5H0N - chains B and E of the 6 polymer chains in the assembly; structure by X-ray diffraction, 2.80 A resolution.

[Chain B]
Molecule: HIV-1 fusion inhibitor MT-WQ-IDL
Chain sequence (31 residues; numbered 52 to 82; the number before each row is that of its first residue):
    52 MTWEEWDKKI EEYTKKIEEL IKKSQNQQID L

[Chain E]
Molecule: HIV-1 gp41 NHR
Chain sequence (46 residues; numbered 2 to 47; the number before each row is that of its first residue):
     2 TLTVQARQLL SGIVQQQNNL LRAIEAQQHL LQLTVWGIKQ LQARIL
Unresolved in the structure: 2-3, 47

[Interface between chain B and chain E]
Residue-residue contacts (26):
  Met-52(B) with Trp-37(E)
  Trp-54(B) with Gln-41(E); Leu-42(E), hydrophobic
  Trp-57(B) with Leu-34(E), hydrogen bond (side chain-backbone); Trp-37(E)
  Lys-60(B) with Leu-34(E)
  Ile-61(B) with Leu-31(E), hydrophobic; Leu-34(E), hydrophobic
  Tyr-64(B) with His-30(E)
  Thr-65(B) with Leu-31(E)
  Ile-68(B) with Ala-27(E); Gln-28(E); Leu-31(E), hydrophobic
  Leu-71(B) with Arg-23(E); Ala-24(E)
  Lys-74(B) with Asn-20(E); Arg-23(E)
  Ser-75(B) with Gln-17(E), hydrogen bond (backbone-side chain); Asn-20(E)
  Gln-78(B) with Gln-16(E), hydrogen bond; Gln-17(E); Asn-20(E), hydrogen bond
  Gln-79(B) with Gln-17(E), hydrogen bond
  Ile-80(B) with Leu-10(E), hydrophobic; Gly-13(E); Ile-14(E)
Other interface residues (no listed pair), chain B (15 interface residues in all): Leu-82
Other interface residues (no listed pair), chain E (18 interface residues in all): Leu-21, Gly-38

[Overview]
Chain B and chain E form an interface of 15 and 18 residues respectively; the contacts include 5 hydrogen
bonds. Among the polar pairs are Trp-57(B)/Leu-34(E), Ser-75(B)/Gln-17(E) and Gln-78(B)/Gln-16(E).
Here chain B is HIV-1 fusion inhibitor MT-WQ-IDL and chain E is HIV-1 gp41 NHR. Entry 5H0N (Crystal structure
of HIV-1 fusion inhibitor MT-WQ-IDL bound to gp41 NHR) was determined by X-ray diffraction.
